Entry 7FJE (electron microscopy, 3.00 A resolution); this record covers chains a and b of the 8 polymer chains in the assembly.

[Chain a (and b)]
Name: T-cell surface glycoprotein CD3 zeta chain
Organism: Homo sapiens
Notes: chain b of this document is another copy of the same molecule, construct and numbering; everything in this record applies to it too
UniProtKB: P20963 (CD3Z_HUMAN); residues 1-164 here = UniProt positions 1-164
Amino-acid sequence (165 residues; numbered 1 to 165; the number before each row is that of its first residue):
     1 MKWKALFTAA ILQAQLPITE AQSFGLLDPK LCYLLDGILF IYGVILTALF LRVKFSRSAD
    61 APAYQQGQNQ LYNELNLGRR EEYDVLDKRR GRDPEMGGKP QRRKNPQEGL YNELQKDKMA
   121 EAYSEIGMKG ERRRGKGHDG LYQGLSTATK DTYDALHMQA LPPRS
Not modelled in the structure: 1-21, 55-165 (chain b: 1-25, 55-165)
Construct notes: expression tag (165)
Swiss-Prot annotation at these positions:
  - modified residue: Ser58 (Phosphoserine), Tyr64 (Phosphotyrosine), Tyr72 (Phosphotyrosine), Tyr83 (Phosphotyrosine), Tyr111 (Phosphotyrosine), Tyr123 (Phosphotyrosine), Tyr142 (Phosphotyrosine), Tyr153 (Phosphotyrosine)
  - mutagenesis: Asp36 (D36E/L/V: Decreases cell surface expression of IgG Fc receptor complex)

[Interface between chain a and chain b]
Cross-chain cystine bridges: Cys32(a)-Cys32(b)
Residue-residue contacts - 18 pairs, chain a then chain b:
  Phe24(a) with Leu27(b), hydrophobic
  Pro29(a) with Leu26(b)
  Cys32(a) with Cys32(b), disulfide
  Tyr33(a) with Cys32(b), hydrophobic
  Asp36(a) with Cys32(b), hydrogen bond; Leu35(b); Asp36(b)
  Leu39(a) with Leu39(b)
  Phe40(a) with Leu39(b)
  Tyr42(a) with Gly43(b); Thr47(b), hydrogen bond
  Leu46(a) with Leu46(b)
  Thr47(a) with Tyr42(b); Leu46(b)
  Leu49(a) with Phe50(b)
  Phe50(a) with Leu49(b), hydrophobic; Phe50(b), hydrophobic
  Val53(a) with Phe50(b), hydrophobic
Interface residues without a listed pair, chain b (16 interface residues in all): Leu31, Tyr33, Phe40, Val53

[Overview]
The interface between chain a and chain b involves 13 residues on one side and 16 on the other; the contacts
include 1 disulfide bond and 2 hydrogen bonds. Among the polar pairs are Asp36(a)-Cys32(b) and
Tyr42(a)-Thr47(b). From UniProt: one mutagenesis site on chain a.
Chain a and chain b are both T-cell surface glycoprotein CD3 zeta chain (Homo sapiens); the structure, Cryo-EM
structure of a membrane protein(LL), was determined by electron microscopy (same publication as 7FJD and
7FJF).
